PDB entry 3TQ1 | X-ray diffraction, 2.56 A resolution | chains A and P of the 3 polymer chains in the assembly

Chain A:
Molecule: DNA polymerase eta
Source organism: Homo sapiens
Notes: EC 2.7.7.7; fragment: catalytic core
Reference sequence: Q9Y253 (POLH_HUMAN); residue numbers follow UniProt; this construct covers 1-432
Chain sequence (435 residues; each row starts with the number of its first residue; numbers below 1 keep their minus sign (Gly-2 is residue -2)):
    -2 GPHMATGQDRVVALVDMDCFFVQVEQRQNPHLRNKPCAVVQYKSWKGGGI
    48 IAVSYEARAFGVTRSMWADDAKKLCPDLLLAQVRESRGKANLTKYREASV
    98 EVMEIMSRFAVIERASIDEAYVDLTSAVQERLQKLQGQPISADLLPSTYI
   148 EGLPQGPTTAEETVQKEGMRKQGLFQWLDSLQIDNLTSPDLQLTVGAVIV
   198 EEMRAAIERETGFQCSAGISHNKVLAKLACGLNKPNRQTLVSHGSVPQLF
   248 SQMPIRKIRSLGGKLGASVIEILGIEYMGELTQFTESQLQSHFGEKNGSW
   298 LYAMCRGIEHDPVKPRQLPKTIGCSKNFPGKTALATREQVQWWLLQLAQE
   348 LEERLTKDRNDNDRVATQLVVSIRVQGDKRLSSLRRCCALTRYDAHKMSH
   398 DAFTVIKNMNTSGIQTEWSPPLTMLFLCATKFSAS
Unresolved in the structure: -2 to 0, 154-159, 410-412
Differences from the reference sequence: expression tag (-2 to 0); conflict Met406 (Cys in Q9Y253)
UniProt features mapped onto this chain:
  - binding site (Mg(2+)): Asp13, Met14, Asp115, Glu116
  - binding site (Mn(2+)): Asp13, Met14, Asp115, Glu116
  - binding site (a 2'-deoxyribonucleoside 5'-triphosphate): Arg61
  - natural variant: Val37 (deletion: In XPV), Leu75 (deletion: In XPV), Arg93 (R93P: In XPV), Arg111 (R111H: In XPV), Thr122 (T122P: In XPV), Gly153 (G153D: In a breast cancer sample), Thr191 (T191P: In XPV), Gly263 (G263V: In XPV), Val266 (V266D: In XPV), Gly295 (G295R: In XPV), Arg361 (R361S: In XPV)
  - mutagenesis: Tyr52 (Y52A/F: Reduces DNA polymerase activity; Y52E: Reduces DNA polymerase activity. Increases fidelity of replication and reduces translesion bypass), Arg61 (R61A: Reduces enzymatic activity by two-thirds), Ser62 (S62G: Increased DNA polymerase activity and translesion bypass compared to wild-type), Ala68 (A68S/V: Severe reduction in thymine dimer translesion bypass), Asn324 to Pro326 (Reduces binding to chromatin and to monoubiquitinated PCNA. Abolishes binding to monoubiquitinated PCNA; when associated with 705-E--H-713 Del)
What the authors report for this chain:
  - catalytic residues: Asp13, Asp115, Glu116
  - binding site for the 13-nt DNA strand: Arg61
  - conformationally variable residues (loop rearrangement, order/disorder transition, side-chain flip): Arg61, Lys231, Val372 to Ser380
  - contacts within the chain: Glu116-Lys224 (hydrogen bond)

Chain P:
Molecule: 9-nt DNA strand
Sequence (9 nucleotides; each row starts with the number of its first residue):
     1 TAGCGTCAT
Unresolved in the structure: 1

How chain A and chain P interact:
Pairs across the interface - 22 pairs, chain A then chain P:
  Asp115(A) - DT9(P)  phosphate contact
  Glu116(A) - DT9(P)  sugar contact
  Lys224(A) - DT9(P)  salt bridge to the phosphate
  Ile255(A) - DA8(P)  phosphate contact
  Arg256(A) - DA8(P)  phosphate contact
  Ser257(A) - DC7(P)  phosphate contact
  Ser257(A) - DA8(P)  hydrogen bond to the phosphate
  Leu258(A) - DA8(P)  hydrogen bond to the phosphate
  Gly259(A) - DA8(P)  hydrogen bond to the phosphate
  Gly260(A) - DC7(P)  phosphate contact
  Gly260(A) - DA8(P)  phosphate contact
  Lys261(A) - DC7(P)  hydrogen bond to the phosphate
  Leu262(A) - DC7(P)  hydrogen bond to the phosphate
  Gln365(A) - DA2(P)  hydrogen bond to the phosphate
  Arg377(A) - DG5(P)  salt bridge to the phosphate
  Ser380(A) - DC4(P)  phosphate contact
  Leu381(A) - DC4(P)  phosphate contact
  Arg382(A) - DG3(P)  phosphate contact
  Arg382(A) - DC4(P)  hydrogen bond to the phosphate
  Arg383(A) - DG3(P)  phosphate contact
  Cys384(A) - DG3(P)  hydrogen bond to the phosphate
  Lys428(A) - DA2(P)  phosphate contact
Interface residues without a listed pair, chain A (21 interface residues in all): Arg61, Ser379

In short:
The interface between chain A and chain P involves 21 residues on one side and 7 on the other; the contacts
include 8 hydrogen bonds and 2 salt bridges. Polar contacts include Ser257(A)-DA8(P), Leu258(A)-DA8(P) and
Gly259(A)-DA8(P). From the paper: catalytic residues Asp13(A), Asp115(A) and Glu116(A); a binding site for the
13-nt DNA strand at Arg61(A).
Chain A is DNA polymerase eta (Homo sapiens) and chain P is a 9-nt DNA strand; the structure, Human DNA
Polymerase eta in binary complex with DNA, was determined by X-ray diffraction.
